8Q5U - chains D and F of the 6 polymer chains in the assembly; structure by X-ray diffraction, 3.00 A resolution.

Chain D (and F):
Name: Endo-beta-N-acetylglucosaminidase
From: Streptococcus pyogenes
Notes: chain F of this document is another copy of the same molecule, construct and numbering; everything in this record applies to it too
UniProtKB: A0A8H2N1T2 (A0A8H2N1T2_STRPY); numbering as in UniProt (aligned over 38-843)
Chain sequence (816 residues; row label = number of the first residue in the row):
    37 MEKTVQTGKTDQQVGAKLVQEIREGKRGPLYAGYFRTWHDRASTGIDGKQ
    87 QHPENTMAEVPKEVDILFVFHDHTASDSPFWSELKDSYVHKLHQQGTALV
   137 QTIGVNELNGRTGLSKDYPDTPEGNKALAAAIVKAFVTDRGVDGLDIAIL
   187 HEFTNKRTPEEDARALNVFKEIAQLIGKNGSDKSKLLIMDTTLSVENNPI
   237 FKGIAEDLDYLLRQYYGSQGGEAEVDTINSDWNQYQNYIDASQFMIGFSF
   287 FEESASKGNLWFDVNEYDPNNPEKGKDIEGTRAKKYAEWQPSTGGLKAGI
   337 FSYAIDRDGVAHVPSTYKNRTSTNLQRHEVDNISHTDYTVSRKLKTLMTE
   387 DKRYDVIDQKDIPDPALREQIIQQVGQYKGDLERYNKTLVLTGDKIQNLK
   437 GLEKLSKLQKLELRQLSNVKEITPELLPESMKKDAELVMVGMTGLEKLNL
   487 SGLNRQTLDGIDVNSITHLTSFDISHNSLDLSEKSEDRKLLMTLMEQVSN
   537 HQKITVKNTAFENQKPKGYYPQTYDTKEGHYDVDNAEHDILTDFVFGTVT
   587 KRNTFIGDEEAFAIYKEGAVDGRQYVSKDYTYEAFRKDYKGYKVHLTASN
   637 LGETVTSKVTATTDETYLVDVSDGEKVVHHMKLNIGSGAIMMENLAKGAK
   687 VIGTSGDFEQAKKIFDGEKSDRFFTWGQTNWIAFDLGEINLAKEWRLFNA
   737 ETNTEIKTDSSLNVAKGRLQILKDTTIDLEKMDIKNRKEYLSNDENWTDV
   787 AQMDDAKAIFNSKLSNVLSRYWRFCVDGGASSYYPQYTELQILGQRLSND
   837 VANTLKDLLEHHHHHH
Disordered / not traced: 37-44, 833-852 (chain F: 37-45, 299-314, 360-361, 833-852)
Sequence notes: initiating methionine (37); engineered mutation Ala184 (Asp in A0A8H2N1T2), Leu186 (Glu in A0A8H2N1T2); expression tag (844-852)
Bound ions: Ca2+: Lys699, Asp702, Glu704, Thr824
What the authors report for this chain:
  - binding site for alpha-L-fucopyranose: Tyr251, Tyr252, Gln255
  - binding site for N-acetylglucosamine: Trp297
  - mutagenesis - D184A/E186L: abolished catalytic activity (citing earlier work)

Interface between chain D and chain F:
Contacting residue pairs - 5 pairs, chain D then chain F:
  Lys85(D) with Ser453(F)
  Gln362(D) with Gln395(F)
  Arg363(D) with Gln395(F), hydrogen bond (backbone-side chain); Pro401(F)
  Asn368(D) with Pro401(F)
Other interface residues (no listed pair), chain D (5 interface residues in all): Leu361
Other interface residues (no listed pair), chain F (4 interface residues in all): Asn454

In short:
5 residues of chain D and 4 residues of chain F are in contact, with 1 hydrogen bond. The hydrogen-bonded pair
is Arg363(D)-Gln395(F). Lys699(D), Asp702(D), Glu704(D) and Thr824(D) coordinate Ca2+. The paper reports a
binding site for alpha-L-fucopyranose at Tyr251(D), Tyr252(D) and Gln255(D); D184A/E186L of chain D abolish
catalytic activity.
Both chains are Endo-beta-N-acetylglucosaminidase (Streptococcus pyogenes). Entry 8Q5U (Endoglycosidase S2 in
complex with IgG1 Fc) was determined by X-ray diffraction.
